Entry 7LIY (electron microscopy, 2.80 A resolution); this record covers chains A and B of the 3 polymer chains in the assembly.

Chain A:
Protein: CaRSP2
Organism: Porphyridium purpureum
UniProt: A0A5J4YX67 (A0A5J4YX67_PORPP); numbering as in UniProt (aligned over 1-327)
Sequence (327 residues; each row starts with the number of its first residue):
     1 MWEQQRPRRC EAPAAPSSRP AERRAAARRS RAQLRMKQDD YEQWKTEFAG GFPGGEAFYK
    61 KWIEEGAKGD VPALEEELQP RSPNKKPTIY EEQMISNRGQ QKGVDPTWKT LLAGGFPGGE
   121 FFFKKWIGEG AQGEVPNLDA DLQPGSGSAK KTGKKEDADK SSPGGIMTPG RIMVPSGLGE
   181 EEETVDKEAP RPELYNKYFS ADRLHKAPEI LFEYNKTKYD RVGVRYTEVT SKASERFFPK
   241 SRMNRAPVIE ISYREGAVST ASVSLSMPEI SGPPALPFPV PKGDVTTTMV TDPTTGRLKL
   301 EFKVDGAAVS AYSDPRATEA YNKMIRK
Not modelled in the structure: 1-193, 275-327
Residues lining bound ligands:
  - phycoerythrobilin (PEB), molecule 1: Tyr195, Phe199, Leu204, His205, Lys206
  - phycoerythrobilin (PEB), molecule 2: Phe212, Tyr214, Lys216, Arg221, Val222
  - phycoerythrobilin (PEB), molecule 3: Lys232, Ser234, Phe238, Met243, Asn244, Arg245
  - phycoerythrobilin (PEB), molecule 4: Ile251, Ser252, Tyr253, Gly256, Val258, Ala261, Ser262

Chain B:
Protein: B-phycoerythrin beta chain
Organism: Porphyridium purpureum
UniProt: P11393 (PHEB_PORPP); residue numbers follow UniProt; this construct covers 1-177
Sequence (177 residues; numbered 1 to 177; the number before each row is that of its first residue):
     1 MLDAFSRVVV NSDAKAAYVG GSDLQALKSF IADGNKRLDA VNSIVSNASC MVSDAVSGMI
    61 CENPGLISPG GNCYTNRRMA ACLRDGEIIL RYVSYALLAG DASVLEDRCL NGLKETYIAL
   121 GVPTNSSIRA VSIMKAQAVA FITNTATERK MSFAAGDCTS LASEVASYFD RVGAAIS
Modified residues: Asn72 (N-methyl asparagine; MEN)
Covalently attached groups: phycoerythrobilin (PEB) linked to Cys50, Cys158
Residues lining bound ligands:
  - phycoerythrobilin (PEB), molecule 1: Leu24, Lys28, Asn35, Lys36, Leu38, Asp39, Ala40, Asn42, Ile142, Thr143, Asn144, Phe153, Ala154, Ala155, Gly156, Asp157, Leu161
  - phycoerythrobilin (PEB), molecule 2: Asn47, Met51, Asp54, Ser57, Gly58, Cys61, Glu62, Arg129, Ile133, Ala136, Gln137, Ala140, Phe141, Thr145, Ala146, Thr147, Glu148, Arg149
  - phycoerythrobilin (PEB), molecule 3: Met59, Leu66, Asn72, Cys73, Arg77, Arg78, Ala81, Cys82, Arg84, Asp85, Ile88, Ile89, Tyr92, Arg108, Cys109, Leu113, Thr116, Leu120, Val122, Pro123, Ser126, Ser127, Ala130
UniProt features mapped onto this chain:
  - binding site (phycourobilin): Cys50, Cys61
  - binding site ((2R,3E)-phycoerythrobilin): Cys82, Cys158
  - modified residue: Asn72 (N4-methylasparagine)

Chain A / chain B interface:
Contacting residue pairs (63; chain A residue first):
  Leu194(A) - Ala119(B)
  Tyr198(A) - Asn111(B)
  Tyr198(A) - Gly112(B)
  Tyr198(A) - Glu115(B)  hydrogen bond
  Tyr198(A) - Thr116(B)
  Phe199(A) - Thr116(B)
  Arg203(A) - Val9(B)  hydrogen bond (side chain-backbone)
  Arg203(A) - Ser12(B)  hydrogen bond
  Arg203(A) - Arg108(B)
  His205(A) - Arg84(B)  hydrogen bond
  His205(A) - Ile88(B)
  Lys206(A) - Tyr92(B)  hydrogen bond (backbone-side chain)
  Ala207(A) - Arg91(B)
  Ala207(A) - Tyr92(B)
  Pro208(A) - Arg91(B)  hydrogen bond (backbone-side chain)
  Pro208(A) - Tyr92(B)
  Pro208(A) - Tyr95(B)  hydrophobic
  Glu209(A) - Arg91(B)  salt bridge
  Ile210(A) - Ser94(B)
  Ile210(A) - Tyr95(B)
  Ile210(A) - Leu98(B)  hydrophobic
  Leu211(A) - Tyr18(B)
  Phe212(A) - Leu38(B)
  Phe212(A) - Asn42(B)
  Phe212(A) - Val45(B)  hydrophobic
  Arg221(A) - Val19(B)
  Val222(A) - Tyr18(B)
  Val222(A) - Val19(B)  hydrogen bond (backbone-backbone)
  Gly223(A) - Ala17(B)
  Gly223(A) - Tyr18(B)
  Val224(A) - Phe5(B)  hydrophobic
  Val224(A) - Ala16(B)
  Val224(A) - Ala17(B)  hydrogen bond (backbone-backbone)
  Arg225(A) - Ala16(B)
  Tyr226(A) - Val8(B)
  Tyr226(A) - Ser12(B)
  Tyr226(A) - Ala14(B)
  Tyr226(A) - Tyr92(B)  hydrogen bond
  Thr227(A) - Arg91(B)
  Val229(A) - Arg84(B)
  Val229(A) - Glu87(B)
  Val229(A) - Ile88(B)  hydrophobic
  Val229(A) - Arg91(B)
  Ser231(A) - Ala80(B)
  Ser231(A) - Leu83(B)
  Lys232(A) - Ala80(B)
  Lys232(A) - Leu83(B)
  Ala233(A) - Asn76(B)
  Ala233(A) - Met79(B)
  Ala233(A) - Ala80(B)
  Ala233(A) - Leu83(B)
  Glu235(A) - Ser53(B)  hydrogen bond (backbone-side chain)
  Arg236(A) - Ser53(B)
  Arg236(A) - Ser57(B)
  Arg236(A) - Ile60(B)
  Arg236(A) - Met79(B)  hydrogen bond
  Arg236(A) - Leu83(B)
  Pro239(A) - Ser49(B)
  Pro239(A) - Cys50(B)  hydrophobic
  Pro239(A) - Ser53(B)
  Ser241(A) - Ser49(B)
  Ser241(A) - Cys50(B)
  Arg242(A) - Cys50(B)  hydrogen bond
Interface residues without a listed pair, chain A (32 interface residues in all): Tyr195, Asp220, Thr230, Lys240
Interface residues without a listed pair, chain B (45 interface residues in all): Lys15, Gly20, Leu24, Val41, Asp54, Ile67, Asp85, Cys109, Leu113, Leu120

In short:
Chain A and chain B form an interface of 32 and 45 residues respectively, with 12 hydrogen bonds and 1 salt
bridge. Polar pairs include Glu209(A)-Arg91(B), Tyr198(A)-Glu115(B) and Arg203(A)-Val9(B). One
phycoerythrobilin molecule is bound between chain A and chain B.
Here chain A is CaRSP2 and chain B is B-phycoerythrin beta chain, both from Porphyridium purpureum. Entry 7LIY
(CaRSP2 and scaffolded phycoerythrin beta subunits from the phycobilisome of Porphyridium purpureum) was
determined by electron microscopy together with 7LIX, 7LIZ and 7LJ0 from the same study.
